Entry 4HRD (X-ray diffraction, 2.80 A resolution); this record covers chains H and I of the 28 polymer chains in the assembly.

# Chain H
Molecule: Proteasome component PUP1
From: Saccharomyces cerevisiae
Notes: EC 3.4.25.1
UniProt: P25043 (PSB7_YEAST); residues 1-222 here correspond to UniProt positions 30-251 (UniProt number = residue number + 29)
Amino-acid sequence (222 residues; each row starts with the number of its first residue):
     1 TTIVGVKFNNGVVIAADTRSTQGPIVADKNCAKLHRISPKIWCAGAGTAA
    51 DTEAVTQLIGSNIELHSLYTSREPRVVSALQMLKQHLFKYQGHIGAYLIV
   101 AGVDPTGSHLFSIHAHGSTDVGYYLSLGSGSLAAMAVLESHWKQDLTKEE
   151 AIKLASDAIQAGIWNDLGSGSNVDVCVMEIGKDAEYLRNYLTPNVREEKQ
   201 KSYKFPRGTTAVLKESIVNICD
UniProt features mapped onto this chain:
  - active site: T1 (Nucleophile)
Covalently attached groups: Carmaphycin A, bound form (OV1) linked to T1
Ligand contacts:
  - Carmaphycin A, bound form (OV1; N-[(2S)-1-({(2S)-1-{[(2R,3S,4S)-1,3-dihydroxy-2,6-dimethylheptan-4-yl]amino}-4-[(R)-methylsulfinyl]-1-oxobutan-2-yl}amino)-3-methyl-1-oxobutan-2-yl]hexanamide), molecule 1: R19, S20, T21, Q22, G23, A27, C31, K33, G45, A46, G47, T48, A49, T52, S129, G168
  - Carmaphycin A, bound form (OV1), molecule 2: Y97, H114, H116, S118

# Chain I
Molecule: Proteasome component PUP3
From: Saccharomyces cerevisiae
Notes: EC 3.4.25.1
UniProt: P25451 (PSB3_YEAST); residues 1-204 here correspond to UniProt positions 2-205 (UniProt number = residue number + 1)
Amino-acid sequence (204 residues; each row starts with the number of its first residue):
     1 SDPSSINGGIVVAMTGKDCVAIACDLRLGSQSLGVSNKFEKIFHYGHVFL
    51 GITGLATDVTTLNEMFRYKTNLYKLKEERAIEPETFTQLVSSSLYERRFG
   101 PYFVGPVVAGINSKSGKPFIAGFDLIGCIDEAKDFIVSGTASDQLFGMCE
   151 SLYEPNLEPEDLFETISQALLNAADRDALSGWGAVVYIIKKDEVVKRYLK
   201 MRQD
UniProt features mapped onto this chain:
  - modified residue: S30 (Phosphoserine)
  - cross-link: K69 (Glycyl lysine isopeptide (Lys-Gly) (interchain with G-Cter in ubiquitin))
Ligand contacts: Carmaphycin A, bound form (OV1; N-[(2S)-1-({(2S)-1-{[(2R,3S,4S)-1,3-dihydroxy-2,6-dimethylheptan-4-yl]amino}-4-[(R)-methylsulfinyl]-1-oxobutan-2-yl}amino)-3-methyl-1-oxobutan-2-yl]hexanamide): R98, D124, L125, I126, C128

# Interface between chain H and chain I
Pairs across the interface - 61 pairs, chain H then chain I:
  I25(H) - D143(I)
  I25(H) - F146(I)  hydrophobic
  V26(H) - F146(I)
  A27(H) - D130(I)
  D28(H) - D130(I)
  D28(H) - E131(I)
  K29(H) - E150(I)  salt bridge
  T48(H) - I126(I)
  A49(H) - C128(I)  hydrophobic
  A50(H) - Y95(I)
  A50(H) - I126(I)
  A50(H) - C128(I)
  D51(H) - Y95(I)  hydrogen bond
  D51(H) - R98(I)  salt bridge
  A54(H) - Y95(I)
  Y90(H) - F99(I)  hydrophobic
  H93(H) - R98(I)  hydrogen bond (backbone-side chain)
  H93(H) - F99(I)
  I94(H) - F99(I)  hydrophobic
  R196(H) - E150(I)
  K199(H) - E150(I)  hydrogen bond (side chain-backbone)
  K199(H) - S151(I)
  K199(H) - Y153(I)  hydrogen bond (side chain-backbone)
  S202(H) - E154(I)  hydrogen bond
  Y203(H) - S151(I)
  Y203(H) - L152(I)  hydrophobic
  Y203(H) - E154(I)
  K204(H) - E154(I)
  K204(H) - D161(I)
  F205(H) - L152(I)  hydrophobic
  F205(H) - E164(I)
  F205(H) - Q168(I)
  R207(H) - E160(I)  salt bridge
  R207(H) - D161(I)  salt bridge
  G208(H) - E164(I)  hydrogen bond (backbone-side chain)
  T209(H) - E164(I)
  T210(H) - E164(I)  hydrogen bond
  T210(H) - S167(I)
  T210(H) - Q168(I)  hydrogen bond
  T210(H) - L199(I)
  A211(H) - L199(I)
  A211(H) - K200(I)  hydrogen bond (backbone-backbone)
  V212(H) - F163(I)  hydrophobic
  V212(H) - Y198(I)
  L213(H) - Y198(I)  hydrogen bond (backbone-backbone)
  L213(H) - L199(I)
  L213(H) - K200(I)
  K214(H) - R197(I)
  K214(H) - Y198(I)  hydrogen bond (backbone-backbone)
  E215(H) - K196(I)
  E215(H) - R197(I)  salt bridge
  S216(H) - V195(I)
  S216(H) - K196(I)  hydrogen bond (backbone-backbone)
  I217(H) - V194(I)
  V218(H) - H44(I)
  V218(H) - V194(I)  hydrogen bond (backbone-backbone)
  V218(H) - K196(I)
  N219(H) - H44(I)
  I220(H) - G46(I)
  I220(H) - H47(I)
  D222(H) - K74(I)  salt bridge
Interface residues without a listed pair, chain H (36 interface residues in all): Q22, P206
Interface residues without a listed pair, chain I (38 interface residues in all): D124, D134, L157, E158, T165, L171, Y187

# Overview
Chain H and chain I form an interface of 36 and 38 residues respectively, with 13 hydrogen bonds and 6 salt
bridges. Among the polar pairs are K29(H)-E150(I), D51(H)-R98(I) and R207(H)-E160(I). Ligands of chain H:
Carmaphycin A, bound form.
Chain H is Proteasome component PUP1 and chain I is Proteasome component PUP3, both from Saccharomyces
cerevisiae; the structure, Crystal structure of yeast 20S proteasome in complex with the natural product
carmaphycin A, was determined by X-ray diffraction (same publication as 4LTC, 4HNP and 4HRC).
